2YNV - chains A and B; structure by X-ray diffraction, 2.05 A resolution.

# Chain A
Name: Gim-1 protein
From: Pseudomonas aeruginosa
UniProt: Q704V1 (Q704V1_PSEAI); the construct has insertions or renumbered stretches relative to UniProt, so the offset changes along the chain: 37-45 = UniProt 19-27; 47-100 = UniProt 28-81; 104-107 = UniProt 83-86; 109-131 = UniProt 87-109; 6 more segments
Chain sequence (233 residues; numbered 36 to 307; 39 numbers in that range are skipped by the numbering (no residue carries them; nothing is unmodelled there); the number before each row is that of its first residue):
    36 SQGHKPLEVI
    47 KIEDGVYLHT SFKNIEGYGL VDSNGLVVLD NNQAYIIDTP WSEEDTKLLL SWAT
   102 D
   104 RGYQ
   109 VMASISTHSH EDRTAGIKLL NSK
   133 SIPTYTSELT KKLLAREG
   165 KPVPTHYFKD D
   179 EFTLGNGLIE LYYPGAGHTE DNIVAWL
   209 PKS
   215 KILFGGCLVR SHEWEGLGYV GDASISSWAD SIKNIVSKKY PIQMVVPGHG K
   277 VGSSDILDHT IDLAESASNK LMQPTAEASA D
Not modelled in the structure: 36-39, 296-307
Modified / non-standard residues: Cys221 (cysteinesulfonic acid; OCS)
Construct notes: expression tag (36)
Metal / ion sites: Mg2+: Ser57, Ser69; Zn2+: His116, His118, His196
Reported in the primary citation:
  - post-translational modification sites: Cys221

# Chain B
Name: Gim-1 protein
From: Pseudomonas aeruginosa
UniProt: Q704V1 (Q704V1_PSEAI); the construct has insertions or renumbered stretches relative to UniProt, so the offset changes along the chain: 37-45 = UniProt 19-27; 47-100 = UniProt 28-81; 104-107 = UniProt 83-86; 109-131 = UniProt 87-109; 6 more segments
Chain sequence (233 residues; each row starts with the number of its first residue; note: 39 numbers in that range are skipped by the numbering (no residue carries them; nothing is unmodelled there)):
    36 SQGHKPLEVI
    47 KIEDGVYLHT SFKNIEGYGL VDSNGLVVLD NNQAYIIDTP WSEEDTKLLL SWAT
   102 D
   104 RGYQ
   109 VMASISTHSH EDRTAGIKLL NSK
   133 SIPTYTSELT KKLLAREG
   165 KPVPTHYFKD D
   179 EFTLGNGLIE LYYPGAGHTE DNIVAWL
   209 PKS
   215 KILFGGCLVR SHEWEGLGYV GDASISSWAD SIKNIVSKKY PIQMVVPGHG K
   277 VGSSDILDHT IDLAESASNK LMQPTAEASA D
Not modelled in the structure: 36-39, 296-307
Construct notes: expression tag (36)
Metal / ion sites: Zn2+: His116, His196

# How chain A and chain B interact
Contacting residue pairs (27):
  Lys59(A) with Glu62(B), salt bridge
  Asn60(A) with Tyr233(B), hydrogen bond
  Ile61(A) with Val67(B), hydrophobic; Tyr233(B)
  Glu62(A) with Trp87(B), hydrogen bond; Asp120(B); His263(B)
  Gly63(A) with His196(B); Arg224(B), hydrogen bond (backbone-side chain); Leu231(B); Gly232(B); Tyr233(B)
  Tyr64(A) with Tyr64(B), hydrogen bond; Trp228(B), hydrophobic; Gly232(B); Tyr233(B)
  Gly65(A) with Gly232(B); Tyr233(B)
  Trp87(A) with Glu62(B), hydrogen bond
  Glu119(A) with Glu62(B)
  Asp120(A) with Gly63(B)
  Cys221(A) with Gly63(B)
  Tyr233(A) with Ile61(B), hydrophobic; Tyr64(B); Gly65(B); Leu66(B), hydrophobic
  His263(A) with Gly63(B), hydrogen bond (side chain-backbone)
Interface residues without a listed pair, chain A (15 interface residues in all): Val67, Gly232

# Summary
15 residues of chain A and 16 residues of chain B are in contact, with 6 hydrogen bonds and 1 salt bridge.
Among the polar pairs are Lys59(A)-Glu62(B), Asn60(A)-Tyr233(B) and Glu62(A)-Trp87(B). Ser57(A) and Ser69(A)
coordinate Mg2+. His116(A), His118(A) and His196(A) coordinate Zn2+. From the paper: a modification site at
Cys221(A).
Chain A is Gim-1 protein and chain B is Gim-1 protein, both from Pseudomonas aeruginosa; the structure, Cys221
oxidized, Mono zinc GIM-1 - GIM-1-Ox. Crystal structures of Pseudomonas aeruginosa GIM-1: active site
plasticity ..., was determined by X-ray diffraction together with 2YNT and 2YNU from the same study.
